Entry 1EBC (X-ray diffraction, 1.80 A resolution); this record covers chain A.

== Chain A ==
Molecule: Protein (myoglobin)
From: Physeter catodon
UniProt: P02185 (MYG_PHYCA); residues 1-153 here = UniProt positions 1-153
Chain sequence (153 residues; row label = number of the first residue in the row):
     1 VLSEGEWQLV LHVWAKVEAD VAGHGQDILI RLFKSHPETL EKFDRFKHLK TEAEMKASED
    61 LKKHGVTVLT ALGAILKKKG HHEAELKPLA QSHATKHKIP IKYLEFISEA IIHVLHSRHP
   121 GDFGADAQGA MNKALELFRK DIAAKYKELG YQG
Bound ions: heme Fe: H93 (together with cyanide ion)
Ligand contacts:
  - cyanide ion (CYN): F43, H64, V68, H93
  - heme (HEM): L32, T39, K42, F43, R45, H64, T67, V68, A71, L72, L89, S92, H93, H97, I99, Y103, L104, I107, F138

== In short ==
Bound to chain A: cyanide ion and heme.
Chain A is Protein (myoglobin) (Physeter catodon); the structure, Sperm whale met-myoglobin:cyanide complex,
was determined by X-ray diffraction, deposited together with 1B0B and 1EBT.
